8RLE - chains D and C of the 3 polymer chains in the assembly; structure by electron microscopy, 3.75 A resolution.

# Chain D
Name: Gluebody GbEnhancer
Source organism: Lama glama
Chain sequence (114 residues; numbered 1 to 110 plus 4 insertion-coded residues; the number before each row is that of its first residue; a row labelled like 82A-82C holds insertion residues (82A, then the next letters in order)):
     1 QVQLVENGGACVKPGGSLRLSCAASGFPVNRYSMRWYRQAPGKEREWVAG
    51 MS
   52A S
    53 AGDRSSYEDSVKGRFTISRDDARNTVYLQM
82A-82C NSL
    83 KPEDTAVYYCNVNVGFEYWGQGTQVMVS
Disulfides: Cys22-Cys92

# Chain C
Name: Gluebody GbC4
Source organism: Lama glama
Chain sequence (119 residues; row label = number of the first residue in the row; numbering starts at 0):
     0 SQGQLVENGGGCVKAGGSLRLSCAASQGTLSNLVTGWFRRAPGKEREFVA
    50 NIGRDGLTVYSNSVKGRFTISRDRAKNTVYLQMDSLKPEDTAVYYCAGRL
   100 SRFPGEYDYWSKGTPVMVS
Disordered / not traced: 0-2
Disulfides: Cys22-Cys95

# Chain D / chain C interface
Disulfides between the chains: Cys11(D)-Cys11(C)
Contacting residue pairs (9):
  Ala10(D) - Met116(C)  hydrophobic
  Cys11(D) - Cys11(C)  disulfide
  Cys11(D) - Met116(C)
  Gln106(D) - Pro114(C)
  Gln106(D) - Met116(C)  hydrogen bond
  Met108(D) - Gly10(C)
  Met108(D) - Cys11(C)  hydrophobic
  Met108(D) - Pro114(C)  hydrophobic
  Ser110(D) - Cys11(C)
Also at the interface, not in a pair above, chain D (6 interface residues in all): Pro41
Also at the interface, not in a pair above, chain C (5 interface residues in all): Gly112

# In short
Chain D and chain C form an interface of 6 and 5 residues respectively; the contacts include 1 disulfide bond
and 1 hydrogen bond. Its one hydrogen-bonded contact is Gln106(D)-Met116(C).
Chain D is Gluebody GbEnhancer and chain C is Gluebody GbC4, both from Lama glama; the structure, SPNS2:sfGFP
hetero dimer assembled by Di-Gluebody - sfGFP local refinement, was determined by electron microscopy together
with 8RL5, 8RL7, 8RL9, 8RLA, 8RLB, 8RLC and 3 further entries from the same study.
